Entry 8YYX (electron microscopy, 2.84 A resolution); this record covers chains A and B of the 5 polymer chains in the assembly.

Chain A:
Molecule: scFV16
From: Vicugna pacos
Notes: antibody fragment or engineered binder
Chain sequence (247 residues; row label = number of the first residue in the row):
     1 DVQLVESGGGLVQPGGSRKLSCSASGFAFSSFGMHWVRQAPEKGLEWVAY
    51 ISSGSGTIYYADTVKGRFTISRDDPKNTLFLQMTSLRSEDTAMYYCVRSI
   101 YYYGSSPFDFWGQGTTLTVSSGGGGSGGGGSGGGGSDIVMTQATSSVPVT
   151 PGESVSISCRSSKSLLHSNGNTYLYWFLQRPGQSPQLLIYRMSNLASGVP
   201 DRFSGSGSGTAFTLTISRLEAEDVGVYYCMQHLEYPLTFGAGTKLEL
Unresolved in the structure: 1, 122-135
Cystine bridges: Cys-22/Cys-96, Cys-159/Cys-229

Chain B:
Molecule: Guanine nucleotide-binding protein G(I)/G(S)/G(T) subunit beta-1
From: Homo sapiens
UniProtKB: P62873 (GBB1_HUMAN); residue numbers follow UniProt; this construct covers 2-340
Chain sequence (339 residues; row label = number of the first residue in the row):
     2 SELDQLRQEAEQLKNQIRDARKACADATLSQITNNIDPVGRIQMRTRRTL
    52 RGHLAKIYAMHWGTDSRLLVSASQDGKLIIWDSYTTNKVHAIPLRSSWVM
   102 TCAYAPSGNYVACGGLDNICSIYNLKTREGNVRVSRELAGHTGYLSCCRF
   152 LDDNQIVTSSGDTTCALWDIETGQQTTTFTGHTGDVMSLSLAPDTRLFVS
   202 GACDASAKLWDVREGMCRQTFTGHESDINAICFFPNGNAFATGSDDATCR
   252 LFDLRADQELMTYSHDNIICGITSVSFSKSGRLLLAGYDDFNCNVWDALK
   302 ADRAGVLAGHDNRVSCLGVTDDGMAVATGSWDSFLKIWN
UniProt features mapped onto this chain:
  - modified residue: Ser-2 (N-acetylserine), His-266 (Phosphohistidine)
  - natural variant: Leu-30 (L30F: In MRD42; uncertain significance), Arg-52 (R52G: In MRD42), Gly-64 (G64V: In MRD42), Asp-76 (D76E: In MRD42; D76G: In MRD42), Gly-77 (G77S: In MRD42), Lys-78 (K78R: In MRD42), Ile-80 (I80N: In MRD42; I80T: In MRD42), His-91 (H91R: In MRD42; uncertain significance), Ala-92 (A92T: In MRD42), Pro-94 (P94S: In MRD42), Leu-95 (L95P: In MRD42), Arg-96 (R96L: In MRD42), 5 further natural variant entries in UniProt

Chain A / chain B interface:
Contacting residue pairs (11; chain A residue first):
  Val-2(A) / Arg-129(B)
  Gly-26(A) / Glu-130(B)
  Phe-27(A) / Glu-130(B)
  Ala-28(A) / Glu-130(B)  hydrogen bond (backbone-backbone)
  Phe-32(A) / Glu-130(B)
  Phe-32(A) / Gly-131(B)
  Arg-98(A) / Arg-129(B)  hydrogen bond (side chain-backbone)
  Tyr-102(A) / Val-90(B)  hydrophobic
  Tyr-103(A) / Arg-68(B)
  Tyr-103(A) / Leu-69(B)  hydrophobic
  Phe-110(A) / Arg-129(B)
Also at the interface, not in a pair above, chain A (11 interface residues in all): Ile-100, Asp-109
Also at the interface, not in a pair above, chain B (8 interface residues in all): Asp-66, His-91

Overview:
11 residues of chain A face 8 of chain B across their interface; the contacts include 2 hydrogen bonds. Polar
contacts include Arg-98(A)/Arg-129(B) and Ala-28(A)/Glu-130(B).
Here chain A is scFV16 (Vicugna pacos) and chain B is Guanine nucleotide-binding protein G(I)/G(S)/G(T)
subunit beta-1 (Homo sapiens). Entry 8YYX (Cryo-EM structure of OXGR1 bound to leukotriene E4 and Gq proteins)
was determined by electron microscopy.
